7OTQ - chains E and J of the 11 polymer chains in the assembly; structure by electron microscopy, 4.80 A resolution (low resolution: residue-level contacts below are approximate; hydrogen-bond / salt-bridge calls are withheld).

Chain E:
Molecule: Histone H3.2
From: Xenopus laevis
UniProtKB: P84233 (H32_XENLA); residues 0-135 here correspond to UniProt positions 1-136 (UniProt number = residue number + 1)
Amino-acid sequence (136 residues; row label = number of the first residue in the row; numbering starts at 0):
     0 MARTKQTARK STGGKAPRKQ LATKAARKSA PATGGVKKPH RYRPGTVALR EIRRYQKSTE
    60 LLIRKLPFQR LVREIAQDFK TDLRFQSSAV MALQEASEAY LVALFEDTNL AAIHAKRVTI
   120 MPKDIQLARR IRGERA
Unresolved in the structure: 0-38
Sequence notes: conflict Ala102 (Gly103 in P84233); engineered mutation Ala110 (Cys111 in P84233)
Curated features (UniProtKB/Swiss-Prot):
  - modified residue: Arg2 (Asymmetric dimethylarginine), Thr3 (Phosphothreonine), Lys4 (Allysine), Gln5 (5-glutamyl dopamine), Thr6 (Phosphothreonine), Arg8 (Citrulline), Lys9 (N6,N6,N6-trimethyllysine), Ser10 (ADP-ribosylserine), Thr11 (Phosphothreonine), Lys14 (N6-(2-hydroxyisobutyryl)lysine), Arg17 (Asymmetric dimethylarginine), Lys18 (N6-(2-hydroxyisobutyryl)lysine), Lys23 (N6-(2-hydroxyisobutyryl)lysine), Arg26 (Citrulline), Lys27 (N6,N6,N6-trimethyllysine), Ser28 (ADP-ribosylserine), Lys36 (N6,N6,N6-trimethyllysine), Lys37 (N6-methyllysine), Tyr41 (Phosphotyrosine), Lys56 (N6,N6,N6-trimethyllysine) and 8 more in UniProt

Chain J:
Molecule: DNA (149-MER) Widom 601 sequence
Sequence (160 nucleotides; each row starts with the number of its first residue; numbers below 1 keep their minus sign (DG-76 is residue -76)):
   -76 GCCTATCGAT GTATATATCT GACACGTGCC TGGAGACTAG GGAGTAATCC CCTTGGCGGT
   -16 TAAAACGCGG GGGACAGCGC GTACGTGCGT TTAAGCGGTG CTAGAGCTGT CTACGACCAA
    44 TTGAGCGGCC TCGGCACCGG GATTCTGATG GTCACCTAGA
Unresolved in the structure: 73-83

How chain E and chain J interact:
Contacting residue pairs - 20 pairs, chain E then chain J:
  Arg40(E) - DG-8(J)
  Tyr41(E) - DG70(J)
  Arg42(E) - DT69(J)
  Arg42(E) - DG70(J)
  Pro43(E) - DG-5(J)
  Thr45(E) - DG70(J)
  Arg72(E) - DT-23(J)
  Arg83(E) - DT-24(J)
  Arg83(E) - DT-23(J)
  Phe84(E) - DT-24(J)
  Phe84(E) - DT-23(J)
  Gln85(E) - DT-24(J)
  Ser86(E) - DT-24(J)
  Arg116(E) - DA-3(J)
  Arg116(E) - DC-2(J)
  Val117(E) - DG-4(J)
  Val117(E) - DA-3(J)
  Thr118(E) - DG-4(J)
  Thr118(E) - DA-3(J)
  Met120(E) - DC-2(J)
Also at the interface, not in a pair above, chain E (16 interface residues in all): Arg63, Lys115
Also at the interface, not in a pair above, chain J (11 interface residues in all): DA-14, DG-6

In short:
The interface between chain E and chain J involves 16 residues on one side and 11 on the other.
Chain E is Histone H3.2 (Xenopus laevis) and chain J is DNA (149-MER) Widom 601 sequence; the structure,
Cryo-EM structure of ALC1/CHD1L bound to a PARylated nucleosome, was determined by electron microscopy.
